6NNJ - chains D and E of the 8 polymer chains in the assembly; structure by X-ray diffraction, 2.60 A resolution.

== Chain D ==
Molecule: 35O22 scFv heavy chain
Source organism: Homo sapiens
Notes: engineered mutation(s): E10T, L11T, K12T, A16S, I68N, K83T, F84S,; antibody fragment or engineered binder
Sequence (153 residues; each row starts with the number of its first residue; a row labelled like 72A-72H holds insertion residues (72A, then the next letters in order)):
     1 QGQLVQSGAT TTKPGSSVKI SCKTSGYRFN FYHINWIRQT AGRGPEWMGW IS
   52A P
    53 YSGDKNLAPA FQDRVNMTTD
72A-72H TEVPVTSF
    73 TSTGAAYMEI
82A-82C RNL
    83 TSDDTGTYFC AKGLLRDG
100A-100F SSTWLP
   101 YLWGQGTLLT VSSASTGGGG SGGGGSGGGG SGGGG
Disordered / not traced: 111-135
Disulfides: Cys22-Cys92

== Chain E ==
Molecule: 35O22 scFv light chain
Source organism: Homo sapiens
Notes: antibody fragment or engineered binder
Sequence (130 residues; each row starts with the number of its first residue; note: 1 number in that range is skipped by the numbering (no residue carries it; nothing is unmodelled there); a row labelled like 27A-27C holds insertion residues (27A, then the next letters in order); numbering starts at 0):
     0 SQSVLTQSAS
    11 VSGSLGQSVT ISCTGPN
27A-27C SVC
    28 CSHKSISWYQ WPPGRAPTLI IYEDNERAPG ISPRFSGYKS YWSAYLTISD LRPEDETTYY
    88 CCSYTHNS
   95A G
    96 CVFGTGTKVS V
  106A L
   107 GQSGGLVPRG SHHHHHHHH
Disordered / not traced: 0-1, 108-125
Disulfides: Cys23-Cys88, Cys27C-Cys28, Cys89-Cys96

== Interface between chain D and chain E ==
Contacting residue pairs (39):
  Ile37(D) - Trp38(E)  hydrophobic
  Ile37(D) - Phe98(E)  hydrophobic
  Gln39(D) - Trp38(E)  hydrogen bond
  Gln39(D) - Gly41(E)  hydrogen bond (side chain-backbone)
  Gln39(D) - Tyr87(E)  hydrogen bond
  Pro45(D) - Trp38(E)  hydrophobic
  Pro45(D) - Tyr87(E)
  Pro45(D) - Phe98(E)
  Trp47(D) - Gly95A(E)
  Trp47(D) - Cys96(E)
  Trp47(D) - Phe98(E)  hydrophobic
  Trp50(D) - Ser95(E)  hydrogen bond (side chain-backbone)
  Phe91(D) - Trp38(E)  hydrophobic
  Phe91(D) - Arg42(E)
  Leu96(D) - Leu46(E)  hydrophobic
  Leu96(D) - Tyr49(E)  hydrophobic
  Ser100A(D) - Glu50(E)
  Ser100A(D) - Tyr91(E)
  Ser100A(D) - His93(E)
  Ser100B(D) - Tyr49(E)
  Ser100B(D) - Glu50(E)  hydrogen bond
  Ser100B(D) - Tyr91(E)  hydrogen bond
  Trp100D(D) - Tyr91(E)  hydrophobic
  Trp100D(D) - Thr92(E)
  Trp100D(D) - His93(E)  hydrogen bond (side chain-backbone)
  Trp100D(D) - Ser95(E)  hydrogen bond (side chain-backbone)
  Trp100D(D) - Gly95A(E)
  Trp100D(D) - Cys96(E)
  Leu100E(D) - Ser34(E)
  Leu100E(D) - Tyr36(E)
  Leu100E(D) - Leu46(E)  hydrophobic
  Leu100E(D) - Tyr49(E)  hydrophobic
  Leu100E(D) - Tyr91(E)
  Leu100E(D) - Cys96(E)  hydrophobic
  Pro100F(D) - Tyr36(E)  hydrogen bond (backbone-side chain)
  Tyr101(D) - Leu46(E)  hydrophobic
  Tyr101(D) - Pro56(E)
  Trp103(D) - Trp38(E)  hydrophobic
  Trp103(D) - Pro44(E)  hydrophobic
Also at the interface, not in a pair above, chain D (19 interface residues in all): Glu46, Asn58, Thr89, Gly100, Gly104
Also at the interface, not in a pair above, chain E (22 interface residues in all): Ala43, Ala55, Asn94, Gly99

== Overview ==
The interface between chain D and chain E involves 19 residues on one side and 22 on the other, with 9
hydrogen bonds. Among the polar pairs are Gln39(D)-Trp38(E), Gln39(D)-Gly41(E) and Gln39(D)-Tyr87(E).
Here chain D is 35O22 scFv heavy chain and chain E is 35O22 scFv light chain, both from Homo sapiens. Entry
6NNJ (Crystal Structure of HIV-1 BG505 SOSIP.664 Prefusion Env Trimer Bound to CH31 scFv in Complex with ...)
was determined by X-ray diffraction, deposited together with 6NM6 and 6NNF.
